7PBC - chains AAA and BBB of the 5 polymer chains in the assembly; structure by X-ray diffraction, 2.04 A resolution.

Chain AAA:
Protein: T-cell receptor (TRAV/TRAC)
Source organism: Homo sapiens
Amino-acid sequence (206 residues; numbered 1 to 206; the number before each row is that of its first residue):
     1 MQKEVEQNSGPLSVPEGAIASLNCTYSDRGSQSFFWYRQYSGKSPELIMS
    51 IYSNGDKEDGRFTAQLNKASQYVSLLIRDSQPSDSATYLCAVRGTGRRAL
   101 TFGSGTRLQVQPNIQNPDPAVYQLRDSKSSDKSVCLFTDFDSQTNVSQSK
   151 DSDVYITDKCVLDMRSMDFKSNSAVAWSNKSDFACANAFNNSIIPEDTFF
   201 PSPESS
Not modelled in the structure: 1-2, 204-206
Disulfides: Cys24-Cys90, Cys135-Cys185

Chain BBB:
Protein: T-cell receptor (TRBV/TRBC)
Source organism: Homo sapiens
Amino-acid sequence (241 residues; row label = number of the first residue in the row):
     1 MNAGVTQTPKFRVLKTGQSMTLLCAQDMNHDYMYWYRQDPGMGLRLIHYS
    51 VGEGTTAKGEVPDGYNVSRLKKQNFLLGLESAAPSQTSVYFCASSFTDTQ
   101 YFGPGTRLTVLEDLKNVFPPEVAVFEPSEAEISHTQKATLVCLATGFYPD
   151 HVELSWWVNGKEVHSGVCTDPQPLKEQPALNDSRYALSSRLRVSATFWQD
   201 PRNHFRCQVQFYGLSENDEWTQDRAKPVTQIVSAEAWGRAD
Not modelled in the structure: 241
Disulfides: Cys24-Cys92, Cys142-Cys207

How chain AAA and chain BBB interact:
Pairs across the interface (90):
  Ser33(AAA) - Asp98(BBB)  hydrogen bond
  Phe35(AAA) - Asp98(BBB)
  Phe35(AAA) - Thr99(BBB)
  Tyr37(AAA) - Gln100(BBB)  hydrogen bond (side chain-backbone)
  Tyr37(AAA) - Phe102(BBB)  hydrophobic
  Gln39(AAA) - Gln38(BBB)  hydrogen bond
  Gln39(AAA) - Phe91(BBB)
  Ser41(AAA) - Pro171(BBB)
  Lys43(AAA) - Phe91(BBB)
  Ser44(AAA) - Phe91(BBB)
  Ser44(AAA) - Gly103(BBB)  hydrogen bond (side chain-backbone)
  Ser44(AAA) - Pro104(BBB)
  Pro45(AAA) - Asn2(BBB)  hydrogen bond (backbone-side chain)
  Pro45(AAA) - Leu44(BBB)  hydrophobic
  Pro45(AAA) - Phe102(BBB)
  Leu47(AAA) - Thr99(BBB)
  Arg93(AAA) - Asp98(BBB)  salt bridge
  Arg98(AAA) - Tyr34(BBB)  hydrogen bond (backbone-side chain)
  Arg98(AAA) - Tyr49(BBB)
  Ala99(AAA) - Tyr34(BBB)  hydrophobic
  Ala99(AAA) - Leu46(BBB)  hydrophobic
  Leu100(AAA) - Tyr36(BBB)
  Leu100(AAA) - Asp98(BBB)
  Leu100(AAA) - Gln100(BBB)
  Phe102(AAA) - Tyr36(BBB)
  Phe102(AAA) - Leu44(BBB)  hydrophobic
  Phe102(AAA) - Phe102(BBB)  hydrophobic
  Asp118(AAA) - His134(BBB)  salt bridge
  Tyr122(AAA) - Ser128(BBB)
  Tyr122(AAA) - Ala130(BBB)
  Tyr122(AAA) - Glu131(BBB)
  Tyr122(AAA) - His134(BBB)
  Tyr122(AAA) - Thr135(BBB)
  Gln123(AAA) - Ser128(BBB)
  Leu124(AAA) - Phe125(BBB)
  Leu124(AAA) - Glu126(BBB)
  Leu124(AAA) - Thr139(BBB)
  Leu124(AAA) - Val141(BBB)  hydrophobic
  Arg125(AAA) - Phe125(BBB)
  Arg125(AAA) - Glu126(BBB)  hydrogen bond (backbone-backbone)
  Asp126(AAA) - Val124(BBB)
  Asp126(AAA) - Phe125(BBB)
  Ser127(AAA) - Val124(BBB)  hydrogen bond (backbone-backbone)
  Ser127(AAA) - Glu126(BBB)  hydrogen bond
  Ser127(AAA) - Glu235(BBB)
  Ser127(AAA) - Ala236(BBB)
  Lys132(AAA) - Phe125(BBB)
  Ser133(AAA) - Phe125(BBB)
  Val134(AAA) - Phe125(BBB)  hydrophobic
  Val134(AAA) - Leu143(BBB)  hydrophobic
  Leu136(AAA) - Thr139(BBB)
  Asp139(AAA) - Thr135(BBB)
  Asp139(AAA) - Arg192(BBB)  salt bridge
  Tyr155(AAA) - Leu174(BBB)  hydrophobic
  Tyr155(AAA) - Glu176(BBB)  hydrogen bond (side chain-backbone)
  Ile156(AAA) - Leu174(BBB)
  Thr157(AAA) - Asp170(BBB)
  Thr157(AAA) - Ser188(BBB)
  Thr157(AAA) - Arg190(BBB)  hydrogen bond
  Asp158(AAA) - Arg190(BBB)
  Cys160(AAA) - Cys168(BBB)  disulfide
  Cys160(AAA) - Thr169(BBB)
  Cys160(AAA) - Arg190(BBB)
  Val161(AAA) - Cys168(BBB)  hydrogen bond (backbone-side chain)
  Leu162(AAA) - Gly166(BBB)
  Leu162(AAA) - Cys168(BBB)  hydrophobic
  Leu162(AAA) - Arg190(BBB)
  Leu162(AAA) - Arg192(BBB)
  Asp163(AAA) - Ser165(BBB)  hydrogen bond (backbone-side chain)
  Asp163(AAA) - Gly166(BBB)  hydrogen bond (backbone-backbone)
  Met164(AAA) - Lys137(BBB)
  Met164(AAA) - Ser165(BBB)
  Met164(AAA) - Arg192(BBB)
  Met164(AAA) - Val193(BBB)
  Met164(AAA) - Ser194(BBB)
  Arg165(AAA) - Ser165(BBB)  hydrogen bond (backbone-side chain)
  Met167(AAA) - Ser194(BBB)
  Phe169(AAA) - Lys137(BBB)
  Phe169(AAA) - Arg192(BBB)
  Ser171(AAA) - Arg192(BBB)  hydrogen bond
  Ser173(AAA) - Arg190(BBB)  hydrogen bond
  Ala174(AAA) - Arg190(BBB)
  Val175(AAA) - Val141(BBB)  hydrophobic
  Val175(AAA) - Ser188(BBB)
  Val175(AAA) - Arg190(BBB)
  Trp177(AAA) - Leu143(BBB)  hydrophobic
  Trp177(AAA) - Leu174(BBB)  hydrophobic
  Trp177(AAA) - Ala186(BBB)  hydrophobic
  Phe199(AAA) - His134(BBB)
  Pro201(AAA) - Ala130(BBB)  hydrophobic
Also at the interface, not in a pair above, chain AAA (52 interface residues in all): Glu46, Tyr52, Leu89, Ser104, Thr138, Ser152, Ser166
Also at the interface, not in a pair above, chain BBB (53 interface residues in all): Tyr32, Gly41, Met42, Gly43, Val51, Tyr101, Ala123, Pro127, His164, Val167, Lys175
Inter-chain disulfides: Cys160(AAA)-Cys168(BBB)
Interface features reported in the paper:
  - residue pairs: Asp98(BBB)-Arg93(AAA)

In short:
52 residues of chain AAA and 53 residues of chain BBB are in contact, with 1 disulfide bond, 17 hydrogen bonds
and 3 salt bridges. Polar pairs include Arg93(AAA)-Asp98(BBB), Asp118(AAA)-His134(BBB) and
Asp139(AAA)-Arg192(BBB). The paper describes a contact between Asp98(BBB) and Arg93(AAA).
Here chain AAA is T-cell receptor (TRAV/TRAC) and chain BBB is T-cell receptor (TRBV/TRBC), both from Homo
sapiens. Entry 7PBC (Crystal structure of engineered TCR (796) complexed to HLA-A*02:01 presenting MAGE-A10
9-mer peptide) was determined by X-ray diffraction (same publication as 7PDW, 7PDX and 7QPJ).
